PDB entry 2IAN | X-ray diffraction, 2.80 A resolution | chains B and C of the 5 polymer chains in the assembly

# Chain B
Protein: HLA class II histocompatibility antigen, DRB1-1 beta chain
Organism: Homo sapiens
Notes: fragment: residues 1-190 (30-219)
UniProtKB: P04229 (2B11_HUMAN); residues 1-190 here correspond to UniProt positions 30-219 (UniProt number = residue number + 29)
Amino-acid sequence (190 residues; each row starts with the number of its first residue):
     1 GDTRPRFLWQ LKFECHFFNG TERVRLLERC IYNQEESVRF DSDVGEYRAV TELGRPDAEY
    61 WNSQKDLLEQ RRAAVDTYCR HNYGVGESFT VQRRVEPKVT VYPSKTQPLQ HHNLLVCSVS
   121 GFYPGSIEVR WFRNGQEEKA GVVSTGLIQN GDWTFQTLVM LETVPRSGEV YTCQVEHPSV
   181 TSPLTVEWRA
Unresolved in the structure: 1-2, 105-111
Cystine bridges: C15-C79, C117-C173

# Chain C
Protein: 15-mer peptide from Triosephosphate isomerase
Organism: Homo sapiens
Notes: EC 5.3.1.1; fragment: residues 23-37 (22-36)
UniProtKB: P60174 (TPIS_HUMAN); residues 23-37 here correspond to UniProt positions 22-36 (UniProt number = residue number - 1)
Amino-acid sequence (15 residues; row label = number of the first residue in the row):
    23 GELIGTLNAA KVPAD

# Chain B / chain C interface
Residue-residue contacts (24; chain B residue first):
  L11(B) - A31(C)  hydrophobic
  F13(B) - L29(C)
  F13(B) - N30(C)
  D57(B) - V34(C)
  D57(B) - P35(C)
  Y60(B) - P35(C)  hydrophobic
  W61(B) - A32(C)
  W61(B) - K33(C)  hydrogen bond (side chain-backbone)
  W61(B) - V34(C)  hydrophobic
  Q70(B) - L29(C)
  Q70(B) - N30(C)
  R71(B) - N30(C)  hydrogen bond (side chain-backbone)
  R71(B) - A32(C)
  A74(B) - L29(C)  hydrophobic
  Y78(B) - G27(C)
  Y78(B) - T28(C)
  Y78(B) - L29(C)
  H81(B) - L25(C)  hydrogen bond (side chain-backbone)
  H81(B) - G27(C)
  N82(B) - I26(C)
  N82(B) - G27(C)  hydrogen bond (side chain-backbone)
  V85(B) - E24(C)
  V85(B) - L25(C)
  V85(B) - I26(C)  hydrophobic
Interface residues without a listed pair, chain B (18 interface residues in all): W9, L26, E28, Y47, P56, L67

# Summary
18 residues of chain B and 12 residues of chain C are in contact, with 4 hydrogen bonds. Polar pairs include
W61(B)-K33(C), R71(B)-N30(C) and H81(B)-L25(C).
Chain B is HLA class II histocompatibility antigen, DRB1-1 beta chain and chain C is a 15-mer peptide from
Triosephosphate isomerase, both from Homo sapiens; the structure, Structural basis for recognition of mutant
self by a tumor-specific, MHC class II-restricted TCR, was determined by X-ray diffraction together with 2IAL
and 2IAM from the same study.
